8IXO - chains F and A of the 3 polymer chains in the assembly; structure by electron microscopy, 4.00 A resolution.

# Chain F (and A)
Molecule: Piezo-type mechanosensitive ion channel component 1
Source organism: Mus musculus
Notes: chain A of this document is another copy of the same molecule, construct and numbering; everything in this record applies to it too
Reference sequence: E2JF22 (PIEZ1_MOUSE); numbering as in UniProt (aligned over 1-2547)
Amino-acid sequence (2547 residues; row label = number of the first residue in the row):
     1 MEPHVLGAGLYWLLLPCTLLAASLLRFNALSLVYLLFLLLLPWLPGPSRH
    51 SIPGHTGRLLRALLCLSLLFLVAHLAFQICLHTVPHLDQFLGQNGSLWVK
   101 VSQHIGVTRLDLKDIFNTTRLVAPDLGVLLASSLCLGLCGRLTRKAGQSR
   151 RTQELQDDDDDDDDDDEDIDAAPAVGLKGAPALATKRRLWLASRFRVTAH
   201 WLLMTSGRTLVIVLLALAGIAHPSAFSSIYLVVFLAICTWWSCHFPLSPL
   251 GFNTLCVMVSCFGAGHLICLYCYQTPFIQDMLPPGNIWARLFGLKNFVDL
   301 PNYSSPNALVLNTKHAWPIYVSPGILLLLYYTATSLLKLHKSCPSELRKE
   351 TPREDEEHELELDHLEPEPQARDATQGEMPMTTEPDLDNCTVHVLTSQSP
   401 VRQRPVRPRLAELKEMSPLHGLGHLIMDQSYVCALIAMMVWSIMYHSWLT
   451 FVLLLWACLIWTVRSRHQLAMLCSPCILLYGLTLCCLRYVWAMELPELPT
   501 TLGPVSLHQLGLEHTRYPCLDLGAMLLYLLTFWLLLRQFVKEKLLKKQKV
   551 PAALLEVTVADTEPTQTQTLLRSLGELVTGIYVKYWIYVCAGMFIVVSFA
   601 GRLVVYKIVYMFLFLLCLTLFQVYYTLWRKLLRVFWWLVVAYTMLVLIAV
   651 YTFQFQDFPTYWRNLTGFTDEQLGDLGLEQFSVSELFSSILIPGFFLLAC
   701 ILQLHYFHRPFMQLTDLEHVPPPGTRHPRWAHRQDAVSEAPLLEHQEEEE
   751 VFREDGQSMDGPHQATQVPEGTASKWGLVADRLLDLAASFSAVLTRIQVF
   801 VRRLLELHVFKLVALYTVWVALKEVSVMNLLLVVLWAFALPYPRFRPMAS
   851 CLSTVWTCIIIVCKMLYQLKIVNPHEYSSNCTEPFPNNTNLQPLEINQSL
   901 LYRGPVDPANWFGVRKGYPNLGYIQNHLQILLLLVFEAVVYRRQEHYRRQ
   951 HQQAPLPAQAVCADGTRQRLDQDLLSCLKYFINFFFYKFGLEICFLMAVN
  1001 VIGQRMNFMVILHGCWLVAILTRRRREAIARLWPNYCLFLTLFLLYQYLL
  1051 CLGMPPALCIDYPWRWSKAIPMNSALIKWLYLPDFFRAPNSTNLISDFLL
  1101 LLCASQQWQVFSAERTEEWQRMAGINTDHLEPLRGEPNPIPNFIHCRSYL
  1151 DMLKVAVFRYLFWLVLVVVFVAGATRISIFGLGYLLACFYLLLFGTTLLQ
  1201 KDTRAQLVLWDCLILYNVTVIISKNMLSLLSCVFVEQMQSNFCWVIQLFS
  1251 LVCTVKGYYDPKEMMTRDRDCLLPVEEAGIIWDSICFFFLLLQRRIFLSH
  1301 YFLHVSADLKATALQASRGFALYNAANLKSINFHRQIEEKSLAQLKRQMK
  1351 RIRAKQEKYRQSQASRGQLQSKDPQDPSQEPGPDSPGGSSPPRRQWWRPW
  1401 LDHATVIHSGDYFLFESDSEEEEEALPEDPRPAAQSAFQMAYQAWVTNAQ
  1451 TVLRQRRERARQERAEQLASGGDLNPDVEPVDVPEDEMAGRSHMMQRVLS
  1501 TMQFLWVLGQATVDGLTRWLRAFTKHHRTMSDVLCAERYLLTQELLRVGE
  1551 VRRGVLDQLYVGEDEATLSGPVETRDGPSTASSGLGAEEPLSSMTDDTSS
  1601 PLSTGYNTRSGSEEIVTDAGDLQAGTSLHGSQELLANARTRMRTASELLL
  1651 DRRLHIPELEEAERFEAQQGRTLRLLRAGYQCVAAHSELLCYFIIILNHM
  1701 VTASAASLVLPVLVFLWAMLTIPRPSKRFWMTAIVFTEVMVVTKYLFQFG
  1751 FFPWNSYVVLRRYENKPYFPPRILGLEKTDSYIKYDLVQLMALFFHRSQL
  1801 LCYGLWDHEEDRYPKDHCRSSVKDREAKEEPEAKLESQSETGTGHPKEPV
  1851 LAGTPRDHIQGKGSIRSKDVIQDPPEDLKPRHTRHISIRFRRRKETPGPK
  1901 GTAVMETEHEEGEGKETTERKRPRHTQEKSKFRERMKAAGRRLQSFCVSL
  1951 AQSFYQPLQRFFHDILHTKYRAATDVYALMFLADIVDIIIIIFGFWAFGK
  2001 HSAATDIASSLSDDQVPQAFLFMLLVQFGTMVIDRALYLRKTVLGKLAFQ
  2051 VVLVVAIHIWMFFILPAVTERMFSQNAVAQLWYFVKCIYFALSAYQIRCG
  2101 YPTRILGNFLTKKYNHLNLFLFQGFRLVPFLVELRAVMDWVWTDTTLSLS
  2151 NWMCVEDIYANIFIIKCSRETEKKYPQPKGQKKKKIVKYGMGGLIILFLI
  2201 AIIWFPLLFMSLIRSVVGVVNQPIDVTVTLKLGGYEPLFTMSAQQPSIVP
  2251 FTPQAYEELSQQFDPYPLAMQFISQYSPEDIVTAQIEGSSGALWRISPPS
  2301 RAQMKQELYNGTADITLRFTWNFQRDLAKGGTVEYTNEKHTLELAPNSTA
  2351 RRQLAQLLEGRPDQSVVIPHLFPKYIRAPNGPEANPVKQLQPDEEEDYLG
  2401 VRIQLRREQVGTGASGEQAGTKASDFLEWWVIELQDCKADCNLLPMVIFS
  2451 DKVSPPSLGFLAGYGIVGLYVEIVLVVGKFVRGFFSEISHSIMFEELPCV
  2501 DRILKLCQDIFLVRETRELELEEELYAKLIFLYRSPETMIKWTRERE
Not modelled in the structure: 1-575, 651-683, 717-783, 875-911, 921, 952-964, 1115-1134, 1256-1276, 1365-1400, 1419-1504, 1560-1644, 1750-1769, 1808-1955, 2411-2420
Sequence notes: engineered mutation E2472 (Ser in E2JF22)
Disulfide bonds: C994-C1103, C1232-C1253, C2437-C2441
Ligand contacts:
  - phosphatidyl serine (P5S; O-[(R)-{[(2R)-2,3-bis(octadecanoyloxy)propyl]oxy}(hydroxy)phosphoryl]-L-serine), molecule 1: R796, I797, F800, K979, I982, N983, F984
  - phosphatidyl serine (P5S), molecule 2: C977, F981, K988, F989, L1153, V1157, F1158, L1292, R1295, I1296, L1298, S1299, H1300, Y1301
  - PLX ((9R,11S)-9-({[(1S)-1-hydroxyhexadecyl]oxy}methyl)-2,2-dimethyl-5,7,10-trioxa-2lambda~5~-aza-6lambda~5~-phosphaoctacosane-6,6,11-triol), molecule 1: R1159, Y1160, W1163, L1164, V1167, L1192, Y1680, V1683, M1791, F1794, F1795, S1798, Q1799, C1802, Y1803
  - PLX, molecule 2: W1717, K1727, R1728, Q1959, F1961, F1962
UniProt features mapped onto this chain:
  - modified residue (Phosphoserine): S758, S1385, S1390, S1627, S1631, S1646
  - glycosylation: N94 (N-linked (GlcNAc...) asparagine)
  - mutagenesis: S260 (S260R: Affects channel gating properties resulting in reduced pressure-induced channel opening. No effect on channel conductance. No effect on localization to cell membrane), S2211 (S2211L: Affects channel gating properties resulting in reduced pressure-induced channel opening. No effect on channel conductance. No effect on localization to cell membrane), M2493 to E2496 (Hearing and vestibular impairment in conditional knockin mice in inner ear hair cells), M2493 to F2494 (Non-functional channel. Proper trimeric assembly and subcellular location), F2494 (F2494A: Increased channel activity)
From the paper describing this entry:
  - conformationally variable residues (domain motion, helix shift, loop rearrangement): V650, S1341, L1342, L1345, P2206, R2295, D2326, A2328, Y2335, P2382, E2383, F2460, Y2464, I2466, V2476, K2479
  - contacts within the chain: R2377-D2451, D2280-K2452
  - mutagenesis - E2279A/D2280A, D2451A/K2452A: unchanged expression
  - mutagenesis - S2472E: decreased signaling in response to Yoda1
  - disease-associated variants - R2482H: unchanged growth

# How chain F and chain A interact
Contacting residue pairs (92; chain F residue first):
  R2169(F) - H1408(A)
  E2172(F) - A1404(A)
  Q2177(F) - D1402(A)
  Q2177(F) - H1403(A)  hydrogen bond (backbone-backbone)
  P2178(F) - H1403(A)
  K2179(F) - D1402(A)
  K2179(F) - H1403(A)
  K2179(F) - E2520(A)  salt bridge
  G2180(F) - E2520(A)
  G2180(F) - E2523(A)  hydrogen bond (backbone-side chain)
  Q2181(F) - T2146(A)
  K2182(F) - T2143(A)  hydrogen bond (side chain-backbone)
  K2182(F) - D2144(A)  salt bridge
  K2182(F) - T2145(A)  hydrogen bond (side chain-backbone)
  K2182(F) - T2146(A)
  K2183(F) - L2147(A)
  K2188(F) - W2140(A)  hydrogen bond (side chain-backbone)
  K2188(F) - V2141(A)  hydrogen bond (side chain-backbone)
  K2188(F) - T2143(A)  hydrogen bond (side chain-backbone)
  Y2189(F) - W2142(A)
  G2192(F) - V2141(A)
  I2195(F) - V2137(A)  hydrophobic
  I2196(F) - V2137(A)  hydrophobic
  L2199(F) - F2130(A)  hydrophobic
  L2199(F) - L2134(A)  hydrophobic
  I2200(F) - F2028(A)  hydrophobic
  I2202(F) - F2130(A)  hydrophobic
  W2204(F) - L2021(A)  hydrophobic
  W2204(F) - L2024(A)  hydrophobic
  W2204(F) - L2025(A)  hydrophobic
  W2204(F) - F2028(A)
  L2207(F) - F2020(A)  hydrophobic
  L2208(F) - L2021(A)  hydrophobic
  M2210(F) - D2014(A)
  M2210(F) - Q2015(A)
  M2210(F) - V2016(A)  hydrophobic
  S2211(F) - V2016(A)
  S2211(F) - L2021(A)
  R2214(F) - D2014(A)
  G2233(F) - Q2244(A)  hydrogen bond (backbone-side chain)
  G2234(F) - S2242(A)
  G2234(F) - Q2244(A)
  Y2235(F) - G2291(A)
  E2236(F) - G2291(A)
  E2236(F) - A2292(A)
  L2268(F) - A2003(A)  hydrophobic
  Q2271(F) - A2003(A)
  Q2275(F) - Q2015(A)
  R2295(F) - R2295(A)
  I2296(F) - L2293(A)
  S2297(F) - S2290(A)
  S2297(F) - G2291(A)
  S2297(F) - A2292(A)
  S2297(F) - W2429(A)  hydrogen bond
  P2299(F) - S2289(A)
  P2299(F) - W2429(A)
  S2300(F) - G2291(A)
  Q2303(F) - E2287(A)
  E2307(F) - P2246(A)
  D2314(F) - P2246(A)
  T2316(F) - Q2245(A)
  R2318(F) - Q2244(A)
  T2421(F) - E2408(A)
  S2424(F) - E2408(A)  hydrogen bond
  D2425(F) - V2410(A)
  I2466(F) - L2011(A)  hydrophobic
  I2466(F) - D2014(A)
  V2474(F) - F2130(A)
  V2477(F) - F2130(A)  hydrophobic
  G2478(F) - F2130(A)
  V2481(F) - E2133(A)
  R2482(F) - R2126(A)  hydrogen bond (side chain-backbone)
  R2482(F) - V2128(A)  hydrogen bond (side chain-backbone)
  R2482(F) - V2132(A)
  F2485(F) - E2133(A)
  F2485(F) - M2153(A)  hydrophobic
  S2486(F) - D2157(A)
  I2488(F) - C2154(A)  hydrophobic
  I2488(F) - D2157(A)  hydrogen bond (backbone-side chain)
  S2489(F) - D2157(A)  hydrogen bond (backbone-side chain)
  S2489(F) - I2158(A)
  H2490(F) - F2494(A)
  E2496(F) - R2534(A)
  P2498(F) - R2534(A)
  P2536(F) - P2536(A)
  E2537(F) - Y1412(A)  hydrogen bond
  E2537(F) - S2535(A)
  E2537(F) - P2536(A)
  E2537(F) - E2537(A)
  I2540(F) - F2531(A)  hydrophobic
  I2540(F) - S2535(A)
  T2543(F) - R2534(A)  hydrogen bond
Also at the interface, not in a pair above, chain F (72 interface residues in all): P2176, I2203, P2267, P2298, K2339, E2343, V2410, L2475, E2487, I2492, M2493, L2497
Also at the interface, not in a pair above, chain A (74 interface residues in all): L1401, V1406, H2001, S2002, T2005, L2127, P2129, M2138, S2148, N2161, E2334, Q2409, L2427, S2491, L2519, Y2526, I2530, Y2533

# In short
Chain F and chain A form an interface of 72 and 74 residues respectively, with 16 hydrogen bonds and 2 salt
bridges. Among the polar pairs are K2179(F)-E2520(A), K2182(F)-D2144(A) and G2180(F)-E2523(A). The paper
reports that S2472E of chain F reduces signaling in response to Yoda1; conformational variability at V650(F),
S1341(F) and L1342(F) among others; 4 substitutions were tested in all.
Both chains are Piezo-type mechanosensitive ion channel component 1 (Mus musculus). Entry 8IXO (Intermediate
structure of mPIEZO1-S2472E) was determined by electron microscopy together with 8IXN from the same study.
